8OP6 - chain A; structure by electron microscopy, 3.79 A resolution.

Chain A:
Protein: Cation-transporting ATPase-like protein
From: Thermochaetoides thermophila
UniProt: G0S4Z4 (G0S4Z4_CHATD); residues 1-1328 here = UniProt positions 1-1328
Amino-acid sequence (1328 residues; row label = number of the first residue in the row):
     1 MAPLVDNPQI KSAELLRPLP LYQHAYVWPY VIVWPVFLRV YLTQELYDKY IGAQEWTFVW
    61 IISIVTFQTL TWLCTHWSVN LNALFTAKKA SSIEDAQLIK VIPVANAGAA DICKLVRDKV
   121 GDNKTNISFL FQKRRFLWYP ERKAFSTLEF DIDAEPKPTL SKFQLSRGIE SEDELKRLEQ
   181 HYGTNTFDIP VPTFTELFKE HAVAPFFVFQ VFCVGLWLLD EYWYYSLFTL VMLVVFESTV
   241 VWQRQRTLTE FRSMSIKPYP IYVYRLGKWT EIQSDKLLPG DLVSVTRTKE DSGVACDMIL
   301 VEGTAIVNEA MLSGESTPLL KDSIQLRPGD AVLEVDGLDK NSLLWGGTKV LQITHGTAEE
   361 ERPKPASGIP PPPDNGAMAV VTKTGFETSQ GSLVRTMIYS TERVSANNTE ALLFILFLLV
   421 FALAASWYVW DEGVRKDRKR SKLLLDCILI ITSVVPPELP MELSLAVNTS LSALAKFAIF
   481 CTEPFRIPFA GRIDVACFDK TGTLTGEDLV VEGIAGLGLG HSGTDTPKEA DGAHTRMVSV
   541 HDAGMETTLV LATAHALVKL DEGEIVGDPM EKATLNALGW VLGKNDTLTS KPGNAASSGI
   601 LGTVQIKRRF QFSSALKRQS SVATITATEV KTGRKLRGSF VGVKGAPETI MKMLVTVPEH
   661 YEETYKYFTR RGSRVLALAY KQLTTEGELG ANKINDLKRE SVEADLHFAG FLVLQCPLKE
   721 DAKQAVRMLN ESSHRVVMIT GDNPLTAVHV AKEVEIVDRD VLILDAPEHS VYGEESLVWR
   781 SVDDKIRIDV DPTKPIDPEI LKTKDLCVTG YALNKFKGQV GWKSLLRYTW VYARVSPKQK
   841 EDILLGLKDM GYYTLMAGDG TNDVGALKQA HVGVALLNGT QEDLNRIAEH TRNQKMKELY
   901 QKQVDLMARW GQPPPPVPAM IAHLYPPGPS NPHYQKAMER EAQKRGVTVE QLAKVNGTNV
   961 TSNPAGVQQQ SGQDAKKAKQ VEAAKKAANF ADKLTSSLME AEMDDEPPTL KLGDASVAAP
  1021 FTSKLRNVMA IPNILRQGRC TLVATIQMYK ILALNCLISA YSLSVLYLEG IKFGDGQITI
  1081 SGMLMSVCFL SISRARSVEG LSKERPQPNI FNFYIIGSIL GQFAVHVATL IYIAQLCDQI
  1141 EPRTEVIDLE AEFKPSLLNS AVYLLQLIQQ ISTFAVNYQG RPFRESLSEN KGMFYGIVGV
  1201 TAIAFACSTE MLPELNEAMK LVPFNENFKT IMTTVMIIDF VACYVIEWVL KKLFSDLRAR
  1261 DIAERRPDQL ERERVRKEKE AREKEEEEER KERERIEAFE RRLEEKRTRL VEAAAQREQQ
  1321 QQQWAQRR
Unresolved in the structure: 1-2, 120-124, 357-364, 519-525, 768-775, 891-1007, 1286-1328
Bound ions: Mg2+: Asp499, Thr501, Asp859
Residues lining bound ligands: tetrafluoroaluminate (ALF): Asp499, Thr501, Ile739, Thr740, Gly741, Lys840, Asp859, Asn862, Asp863

In short:
Ligands of chain A: tetrafluoroaluminate. The Mg2+ site is built by Asp499, Thr501 and Asp859.
Chain A is Cation-transporting ATPase-like protein (Thermochaetoides thermophila); the structure, Cryo-EM
structure of P5A-ATPase CtSpf1 (E1P state with cytosolic-feature bound), was determined by electron
microscopy, deposited together with 8OP3, 8OP4, 8OP5, 8OP7 and 8OP8.
